1NKE - chains B and A of the 3 polymer chains in the assembly; structure by X-ray diffraction, 1.80 A resolution.

[Chain B]
Molecule: DNA primer strand
Sequence (11 nucleotides; numbered 19 to 29; the number before each row is that of its first residue):
    19 GCGATCAGCC C

[Chain A]
Name: DNA polymerase I
Organism: Geobacillus stearothermophilus
Notes: EC 2.7.7.7; fragment: bacillus fragment (analogous to the e. coli klenow fragment)
UniProtKB: P52026 (DPO1_BACST); residues 304-876 here = UniProt positions 304-876
Amino-acid sequence (580 residues; numbered 297 to 876; the number before each row is that of its first residue):
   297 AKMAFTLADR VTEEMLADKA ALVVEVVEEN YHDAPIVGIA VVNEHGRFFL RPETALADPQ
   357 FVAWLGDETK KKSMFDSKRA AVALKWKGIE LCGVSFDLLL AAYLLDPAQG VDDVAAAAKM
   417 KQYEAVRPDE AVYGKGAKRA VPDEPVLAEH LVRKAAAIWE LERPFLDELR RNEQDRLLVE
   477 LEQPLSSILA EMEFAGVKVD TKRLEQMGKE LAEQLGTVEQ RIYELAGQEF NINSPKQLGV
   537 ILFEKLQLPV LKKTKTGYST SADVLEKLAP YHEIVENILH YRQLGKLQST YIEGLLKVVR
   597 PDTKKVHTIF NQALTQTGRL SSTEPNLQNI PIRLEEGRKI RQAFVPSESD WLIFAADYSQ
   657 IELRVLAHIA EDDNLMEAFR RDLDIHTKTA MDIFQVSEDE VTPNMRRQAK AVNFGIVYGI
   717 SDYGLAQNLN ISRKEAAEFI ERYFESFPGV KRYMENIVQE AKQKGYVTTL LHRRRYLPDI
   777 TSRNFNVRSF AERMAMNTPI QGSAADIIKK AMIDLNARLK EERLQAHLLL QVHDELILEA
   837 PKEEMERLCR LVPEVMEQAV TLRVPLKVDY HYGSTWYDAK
Bound ions: Mg2+: Asp653, Tyr654, Asp830
Residues lining bound ligands: 2'-deoxycytidine-5'-triphosphate (DCP): Arg466, Glu469, Gln470, Asp471, Arg472, Leu473, Leu766, Leu767, His768

[Chain B / chain A interface]
Pairs across the interface (33):
  DG19(B) with Ala433(A), phosphate contact
  DC20(B) with Gly432(A), phosphate contact; Ala433(A), hydrogen bond to the phosphate
  DG21(B) with Lys431(A), salt bridge to the phosphate
  DT23(B) with Thr552(A), hydrogen bond to the phosphate
  DC24(B) with Thr550(A), hydrogen bond to the phosphate; Lys551(A), phosphate contact; Thr552(A), hydrogen bond to the phosphate
  DA25(B) with Thr550(A), phosphate contact; Ser555(A), phosphate contact; Thr556(A), hydrogen bond to the phosphate; Ser557(A), hydrogen bond to the phosphate; Arg578(A), hydrogen bond to the phosphate
  DG26(B) with Ser557(A), hydrogen bond to the phosphate; Ala558(A), hydrogen bond to the phosphate; Arg578(A), salt bridge to the phosphate; Lys582(A), hydrogen bond to the base
  DC27(B) with Lys582(A), sugar contact; Tyr587(A), hydrogen bond to the sugar; Asn625(A), hydrogen bond to the base; Pro627(A), phosphate contact
  DC28(B) with Gln624(A), sugar contact; Asn625(A), sugar contact; Ile626(A), sugar contact; Pro627(A), phosphate contact; Ile628(A), hydrogen bond to the phosphate; Arg629(A), salt bridge to the phosphate
  DC29(B) with Arg615(A), hydrogen bond to the base; Ile628(A), phosphate contact; Tyr714(A), base contact; Val828(A), sugar contact; His829(A), sugar contact; Asp830(A), phosphate contact
Also at the interface, not in a pair above, chain A (29 interface residues in all): Pro531, Gly553, Tyr554, Leu630, Arg637

[In short]
The interface between chain B and chain A involves 10 residues on one side and 29 on the other, with 14
hydrogen bonds and 3 salt bridges. Among the polar pairs are DG26(B)-Lys582(A), DC27(B)-Asn625(A) and
DC29(B)-Arg615(A). Chain A binds 2'-deoxycytidine-5'-triphosphate.
Chain B is DNA primer strand and chain A is DNA polymerase I (Geobacillus stearothermophilus); the structure,
A bacillus DNA polymerase I product complex bound to a cytosine-thymine mismatch after A single round ..., was
determined by X-ray diffraction (same publication as 1NJW, 1NJX, 1NJY, 1NJZ, 1NK0, 1NK4 and 7 further
entries).
